1NY2 - chains 2 and 3 of the 4 polymer chains in the assembly; structure by X-ray diffraction, 2.30 A resolution.

# Chain 2
Molecule: thrombin Heavy chain
Organism: Homo sapiens
Notes: EC 3.4.21.5; fragment: heavy chain B
UniProt: P00734 (THRB_HUMAN); the construct lacks a stretch of the UniProt sequence and is renumbered around it, so the offset changes along the chain: 16-36 = UniProt 364-384; 37-60 = UniProt 386-409; 61-77 = UniProt 419-435; 78-97 = UniProt 437-456; 7 more segments
Sequence (259 residues; row label = number of the first residue in the row; note: 1 number in that range is skipped by the numbering (no residue carries it; nothing is unmodelled there); a row labelled like 60A-60I holds insertion residues (60A, then the next letters in order)):
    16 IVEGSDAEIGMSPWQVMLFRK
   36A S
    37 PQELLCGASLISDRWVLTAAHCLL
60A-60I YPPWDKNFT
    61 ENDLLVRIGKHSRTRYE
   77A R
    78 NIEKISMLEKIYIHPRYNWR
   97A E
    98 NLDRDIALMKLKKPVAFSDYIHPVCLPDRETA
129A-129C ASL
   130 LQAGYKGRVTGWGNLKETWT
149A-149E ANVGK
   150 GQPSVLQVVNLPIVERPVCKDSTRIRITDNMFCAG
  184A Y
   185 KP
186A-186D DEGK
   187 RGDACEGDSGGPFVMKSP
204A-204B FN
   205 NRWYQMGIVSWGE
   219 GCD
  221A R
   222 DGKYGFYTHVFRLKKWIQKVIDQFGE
Cystine bridges: Cys42-Cys58, Cys168-Cys182, Cys191-Cys220
UniProt features mapped onto this chain:
  - region: Ala183 to Val200 (High affinity receptor-binding region which is also known as the TP508 peptide)
  - active site (Charge relay system): His57, Asp102, Ser195
  - glycosylation: Asn60G (N-linked (GlcNAc...) (complex) asparagine)

# Chain 3
Molecule: Hirugen
UniProt: P28504 (HIR2_HIRME); numbering as in UniProt (aligned over 55-64)
Sequence (10 residues; numbered 55 to 64; the number before each row is that of its first residue):
    55 DFEEIPEEYL
Modified / non-standard residues: Tyr63 (o-sulfo-l-tyrosine; TYS)
UniProt features mapped onto this chain:
  - region: Asp55 to Leu64 (Interaction with fibrinogen-binding exosite of thrombin)
  - modified residue: Tyr63 (Sulfotyrosine)

# How chain 2 and chain 3 interact
Pairs across the interface (21):
  Phe34(2) - Phe56(3)  hydrophobic
  Phe34(2) - Ile59(3)  hydrophobic
  Lys36(2) - Tyr63(3)
  Lys36(2) - Leu64(3)
  Leu65(2) - Tyr63(3)
  Leu65(2) - Leu64(3)  hydrophobic
  Arg67(2) - Ile59(3)
  Arg73(2) - Asp55(3)  salt bridge
  Arg73(2) - Phe56(3)
  Thr74(2) - Asp55(3)  hydrogen bond (side chain-backbone)
  Thr74(2) - Phe56(3)
  Thr74(2) - Glu57(3)  hydrogen bond (backbone-backbone)
  Arg75(2) - Glu57(3)
  Tyr76(2) - Glu57(3)  hydrogen bond (backbone-side chain)
  Tyr76(2) - Glu58(3)
  Tyr76(2) - Ile59(3)  hydrophobic
  Tyr76(2) - Pro60(3)
  Tyr76(2) - Tyr63(3)
  Lys81(2) - Tyr63(3)
  Ile82(2) - Ile59(3)  hydrophobic
  Ile82(2) - Tyr63(3)
Interface residues without a listed pair, chain 2 (16 interface residues in all): Met32, Gln38, Leu40, Arg77A, Glu80, Met84

# Summary
16 residues of chain 2 face 8 of chain 3 across their interface; the contacts include 3 hydrogen bonds and 1
salt bridge. Polar pairs include Arg73(2)-Asp55(3), Thr74(2)-Asp55(3) and Tyr76(2)-Glu57(3). Curated
annotation (UniProt) lists 3 active-site residues on chain 2.
Here chain 2 is thrombin Heavy chain (Homo sapiens) and chain 3 is Hirugen. Entry 1NY2 (Human alpha thrombin
inhibited by RPPGF and hirugen) was determined by X-ray diffraction.
